9NSK - chain A; structure by X-ray diffraction, 1.90 A resolution.

== Chain A ==
Name: 3C-like proteinase nsp5
Organism: Severe acute respiratory syndrome coronavirus 2
Notes: EC 3.4.22.69
UniProtKB: P0DTD1 (R1AB_SARS2); residues 1-306 here correspond to UniProt positions 3264-3569 (UniProt number = residue number + 3263)
Sequence (306 residues; each row starts with the number of its first residue):
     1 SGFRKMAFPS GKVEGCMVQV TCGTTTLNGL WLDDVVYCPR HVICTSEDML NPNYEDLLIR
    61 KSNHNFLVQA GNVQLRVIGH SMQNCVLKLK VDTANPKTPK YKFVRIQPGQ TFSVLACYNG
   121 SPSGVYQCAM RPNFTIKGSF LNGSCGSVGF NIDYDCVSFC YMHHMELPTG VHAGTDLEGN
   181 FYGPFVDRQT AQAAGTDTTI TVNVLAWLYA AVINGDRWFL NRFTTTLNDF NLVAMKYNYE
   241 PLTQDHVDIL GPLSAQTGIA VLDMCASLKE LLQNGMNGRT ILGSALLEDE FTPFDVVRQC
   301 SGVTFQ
Glycans and other covalent adducts: compound A1B20 linked to Cys145
Ligand contacts: A1B20 (N-(tert-butylcarbamoyl)-3-methyl-L-valyl-3,4-dichloro-N-{(1Z,2S)-1-imino-3-[(3S)-2-oxopyrrolidin-3-yl]propan-2-yl}-L-phenylalaninamide): Ser1, His41, Met49, Phe140, Leu141, Asn142, Gly143, Ser144, His163, His164, Met165, Glu166, Leu167, Pro168, His172, Phe181, Val186, Asp187, Arg188, Gln189, Thr190, Gln192

== Overview ==
Covalently linked compound A1B20: at Cys145.
Chain A is 3C-like proteinase nsp5 (Severe acute respiratory syndrome coronavirus 2); the structure,
Room-temperature X-ray structure of SARS-CoV-2 main protease in complex with inhibitor BBH-3, was determined
by X-ray diffraction together with 9NSL from the same study.
